Entry 1FIU (X-ray diffraction, 1.60 A resolution); this record covers chains A and B of the 12 polymer chains in the assembly.

# Chain A (and B)
Protein: Type II restriction enzyme ngomi
Source organism: Neisseria gonorrhoeae
Notes: EC 3.1.21.4; chain B of this document is another copy of the same molecule, construct and numbering; everything in this record applies to it too
Reference sequence: P31032 (T2NM_NEIGO); numbering as in UniProt (aligned over 1-286)
Chain sequence (286 residues; each row starts with the number of its first residue):
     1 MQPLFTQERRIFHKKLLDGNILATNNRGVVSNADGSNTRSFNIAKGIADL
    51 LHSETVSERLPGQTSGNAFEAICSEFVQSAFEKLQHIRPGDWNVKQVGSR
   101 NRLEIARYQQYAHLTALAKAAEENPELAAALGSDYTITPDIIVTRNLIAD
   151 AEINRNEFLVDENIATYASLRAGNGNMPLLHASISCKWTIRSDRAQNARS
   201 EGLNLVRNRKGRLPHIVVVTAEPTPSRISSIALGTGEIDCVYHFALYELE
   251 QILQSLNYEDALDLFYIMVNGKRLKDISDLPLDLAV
Sequence notes: conflict Gln-2 (Asn in P31032)
Bound ions: Mg2+ site 1: Asp-140 (together with acetic acid) (shared with 1 residue of chain J); Mg2+ site 2: Asp-140, Cys-186 (together with acetic acid) (shared with 1 residue of chain J)
Curated features (UniProtKB/Swiss-Prot):
  - binding site (Mg(2+)): Asp-140, Cys-186

# Chain A / chain B interface
Contacting residue pairs - 43 pairs, chain A then chain B:
  Pro-125(A) / Ile-267(B)
  Glu-126(A) / Gly-271(B)
  Ala-128(A) / Leu-233(B)
  Ala-128(A) / Ile-267(B)  hydrophobic
  Ala-129(A) / Gly-234(B)  hydrogen bond (backbone-backbone)
  Ala-129(A) / Ile-267(B)
  Ala-129(A) / Gly-271(B)
  Ala-129(A) / Arg-273(B)
  Ala-130(A) / Gly-234(B)
  Gly-132(A) / Leu-233(B)
  Gly-132(A) / Gly-234(B)
  Ser-133(A) / Leu-233(B)
  Asp-134(A) / Gln-196(B)
  Asp-134(A) / Arg-199(B)  salt bridge
  Asp-134(A) / Ser-230(B)
  Asp-193(A) / Arg-194(B)
  Asp-193(A) / Asn-197(B)
  Arg-194(A) / Asp-193(B)
  Gln-196(A) / Asp-134(B)
  Gln-196(A) / Asn-197(B)
  Gln-196(A) / Ser-200(B)
  Asn-197(A) / Asp-193(B)
  Asn-197(A) / Gln-196(B)
  Arg-199(A) / Asp-134(B)  salt bridge
  Ser-200(A) / Gln-196(B)
  Leu-203(A) / Leu-203(B)  hydrophobic
  Leu-203(A) / Arg-207(B)
  Arg-207(A) / Leu-203(B)
  Arg-207(A) / Glu-237(B)  salt bridge
  Ser-230(A) / Asp-134(B)
  Leu-233(A) / Ala-128(B)
  Leu-233(A) / Gly-132(B)
  Leu-233(A) / Ser-133(B)
  Gly-234(A) / Ala-129(B)  hydrogen bond (backbone-backbone)
  Gly-234(A) / Ala-130(B)
  Gly-234(A) / Gly-132(B)
  Thr-235(A) / Ala-130(B)
  Glu-237(A) / Leu-203(B)
  Glu-237(A) / Arg-207(B)  salt bridge
  Ile-267(A) / Ala-128(B)  hydrophobic
  Ile-267(A) / Ala-129(B)
  Gly-271(A) / Ala-129(B)
  Arg-273(A) / Ala-129(B)
Other interface residues (no listed pair), chain A (25 interface residues in all): Leu-131
Other interface residues (no listed pair), chain B (26 interface residues in all): Glu-126, Leu-131, Thr-235, Asn-270, Lys-272

# In short
Chain A and chain B form an interface of 25 and 26 residues respectively; the contacts include 2 hydrogen
bonds and 4 salt bridges. Polar pairs include Asp-134(A)/Arg-199(B), Arg-207(A)/Glu-237(B) and
Ala-129(A)/Gly-234(B). From UniProt: Mg2+-binding residues Asp-140(A) and Cys-186(A) on chain A.
Both chains are Type II restriction enzyme ngomi (Neisseria gonorrhoeae). Entry 1FIU (Tetrameric restriction
endonuclease ngomiv in complex with cleaved DNA) was determined by X-ray diffraction.
